Entry 6VTZ (X-ray diffraction, 2.65 A resolution); this record covers chain A.

# Chain A
Molecule: Non-ribosomal peptide synthetase
From: Methanobrevibacter ruminantium (strain ATCC 35063 / DSM 1093 / JCM 13430 / OCM 146 / M1)
Reference sequence: D3E027 (D3E027_METRM); residues 3701-4187 here = UniProt positions 3701-4187
Chain sequence (491 residues; each row starts with the number of its first residue):
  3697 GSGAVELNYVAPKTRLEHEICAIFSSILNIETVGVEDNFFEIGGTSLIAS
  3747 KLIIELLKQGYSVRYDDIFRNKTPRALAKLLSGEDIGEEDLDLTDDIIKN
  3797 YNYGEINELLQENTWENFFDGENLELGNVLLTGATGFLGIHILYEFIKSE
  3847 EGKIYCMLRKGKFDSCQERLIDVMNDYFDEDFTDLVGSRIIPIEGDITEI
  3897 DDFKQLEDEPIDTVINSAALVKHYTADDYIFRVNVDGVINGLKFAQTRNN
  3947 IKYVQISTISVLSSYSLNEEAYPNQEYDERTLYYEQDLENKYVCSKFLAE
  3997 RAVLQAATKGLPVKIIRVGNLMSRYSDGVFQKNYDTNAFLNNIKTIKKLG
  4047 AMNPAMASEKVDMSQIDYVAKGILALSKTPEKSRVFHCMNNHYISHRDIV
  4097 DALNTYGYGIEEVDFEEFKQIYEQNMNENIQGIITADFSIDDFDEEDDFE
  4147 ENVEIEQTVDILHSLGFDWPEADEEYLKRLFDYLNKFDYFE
Disordered / not traced: 3697-3790, 4122-4144
Construct notes: expression tag (3697-3700)
Reported in the primary citation:
  - catalytic residues: Y3988, S3991, K3992 (by similarity / conservation)

# In short
The paper reports catalytic residues Y3988, S3991 and K3992.
Chain A is Non-ribosomal peptide synthetase (Methanobrevibacter ruminantium (strain ATCC 35063 / DSM 1093 /
JCM 13430 / OCM 146 / M1)); the structure, Structure of a thiolation-reductase di-domain from an archaeal
non-ribosomal peptide synthetase, was determined by X-ray diffraction together with 6VTJ from the same study.
